Entry 5LZR (X-ray diffraction, 4.00 A resolution); this record covers chains A and B.

== Chain A (and B) ==
Protein: K(+)-stimulated pyrophosphate-energized sodium pump
Organism: Thermotoga maritima MSB8
Notes: EC 3.6.1.1; chain B of this document is another copy of the same molecule, construct and numbering; everything in this record applies to it too
UniProtKB: Q9S5X0 (HPPA_THEMA); residue numbers follow UniProt; this construct covers 2-726
Chain sequence (735 residues; each row starts with the number of its first residue; numbers below 1 keep their minus sign (Met-8 is residue -8)):
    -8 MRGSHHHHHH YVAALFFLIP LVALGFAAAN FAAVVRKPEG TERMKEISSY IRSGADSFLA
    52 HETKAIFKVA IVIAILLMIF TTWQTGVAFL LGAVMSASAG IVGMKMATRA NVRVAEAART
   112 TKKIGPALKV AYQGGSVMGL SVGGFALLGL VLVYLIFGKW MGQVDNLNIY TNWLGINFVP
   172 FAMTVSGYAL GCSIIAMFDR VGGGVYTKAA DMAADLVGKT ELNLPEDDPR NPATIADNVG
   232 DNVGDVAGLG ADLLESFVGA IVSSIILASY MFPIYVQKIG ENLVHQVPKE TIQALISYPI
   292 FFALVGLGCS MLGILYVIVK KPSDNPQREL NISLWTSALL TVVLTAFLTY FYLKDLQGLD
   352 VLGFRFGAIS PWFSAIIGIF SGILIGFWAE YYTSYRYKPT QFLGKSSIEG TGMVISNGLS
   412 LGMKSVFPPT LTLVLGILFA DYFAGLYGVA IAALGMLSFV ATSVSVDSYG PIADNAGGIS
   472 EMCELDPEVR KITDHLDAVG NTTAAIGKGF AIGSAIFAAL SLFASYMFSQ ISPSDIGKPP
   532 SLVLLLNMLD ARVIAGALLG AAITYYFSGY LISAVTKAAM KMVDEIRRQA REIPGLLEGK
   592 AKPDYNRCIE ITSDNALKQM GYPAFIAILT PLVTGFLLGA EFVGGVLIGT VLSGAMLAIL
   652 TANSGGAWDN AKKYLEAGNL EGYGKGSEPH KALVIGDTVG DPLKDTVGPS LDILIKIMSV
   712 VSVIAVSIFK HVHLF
Not modelled in the structure: -8 to 1, 157-159, 211-221, 475-476, 577-595 (chain B: -8 to 1, 114, 209-220, 584-598)
Sequence notes: initiating methionine (-8); expression tag (-7 to 1); engineered mutation Leu353 (Val in Q9S5X0), Gly395 (Ser in Q9S5X0)
Residues lining bound ligands: tungstate(VI)ion (WO4): Asp660, Lys664, Asp688
Curated features (UniProtKB/Swiss-Prot):
  - binding site (substrate): Lys199, Lys695
  - binding site (Mg(2+)): Asp202, Asp206, Asn229, Asp232, Asp465
  - binding site (Ca(2+)): Asp660, Asp688, Asp692
  - site: Arg191 (Important for ion transport), Asp236 (Important for ion transport), Asp243 (Important for ion transport), Ala495 (Determinant of potassium dependence), Asp696 (Important for ion transport), Lys707 (Important for ion transport)
  - mutagenesis: Asp190 (D190A: No change in activity), Asp703 (D703N: Silences the K(+)-independent activating Na(+)-binding site)

== Interface between chain A and chain B ==
Residue-residue contacts (105; chain A residue first):
  Thr402(A) with Ile686(B)
  Gly403(A) with Ile686(B); Val690(B)
  Met404(A) with Met203(B), hydrophobic
  Ile406(A) with Val690(B), hydrophobic
  Ser407(A) with Ile563(B); Val690(B)
  Leu410(A) with Leu694(B), hydrophobic
  Ser411(A) with Gly560(B); Ile563(B); Ser564(B), hydrogen bond
  Met414(A) with Tyr556(B); Tyr557(B); Ser559(B); Gly560(B); Ile563(B), hydrophobic
  Lys415(A) with Tyr557(B); Gly560(B); Tyr561(B); Ser564(B), hydrogen bond
  Val417(A) with Ala553(B), hydrophobic
  Phe418(A) with Leu550(B), hydrophobic; Ile554(B), hydrophobic
  Thr421(A) with Leu549(B); Ala553(B)
  Leu422(A) with Leu550(B), hydrophobic
  Val425(A) with Ala546(B); Leu550(B), hydrophobic; Phe633(B), hydrophobic
  Leu429(A) with Ala546(B), hydrophobic; Leu629(B), hydrophobic
  Asp432(A) with Ala542(B)
  Leu437(A) with Leu540(B), hydrophobic
  Leu511(A) with Ile545(B), hydrophobic; Leu549(B), hydrophobic
  Phe514(A) with Met539(B)
  Ala515(A) with Leu540(B), hydrophobic
  Met518(A) with Leu540(B), hydrophobic
  Leu535(A) with Leu540(B), hydrophobic
  Leu536(A) with Leu536(B), hydrophobic; Asn538(B)
  Leu537(A) with Leu537(B); Asn538(B); Met539(B), hydrogen bond (backbone-backbone)
  Asn538(A) with Leu535(B), hydrogen bond (side chain-backbone); Leu536(B); Leu537(B), hydrogen bond (side chain-backbone)
  Met539(A) with Phe514(B); Leu537(B), hydrogen bond (backbone-backbone); Met539(B), hydrophobic; Ile639(B), hydrophobic
  Leu540(A) with Leu437(B), hydrophobic; Ala515(B), hydrophobic; Met518(B), hydrophobic; Phe519(B), hydrophobic; Leu535(B), hydrophobic
  Ala542(A) with Asp432(B)
  Ile545(A) with Leu511(B), hydrophobic; Phe514(B), hydrophobic
  Ala546(A) with Val425(B)
  Ala548(A) with Leu643(B)
  Leu549(A) with Thr421(B); Leu511(B), hydrophobic; Leu643(B), hydrophobic; Met647(B), hydrophobic
  Ala552(A) with Met647(B), hydrophobic
  Ala553(A) with Val417(B), hydrophobic; Thr421(B); Met647(B), hydrogen bond (backbone-side chain)
  Ile554(A) with Phe418(B), hydrophobic
  Tyr556(A) with Met414(B); Tyr556(B), hydrogen bond; Met647(B), hydrophobic; Leu648(B); Leu651(B), hydrophobic
  Tyr557(A) with Met414(B); Lys415(B); Phe418(B), hydrophobic
  Ser559(A) with Met414(B)
  Gly560(A) with Ser411(B), hydrogen bond (backbone-side chain); Met414(B); Lys415(B)
  Tyr561(A) with Lys415(B)
  Ile563(A) with Ser407(B); Ser411(B); Met414(B), hydrophobic
  Ser564(A) with Ser411(B); Lys415(B), hydrogen bond
  Thr567(A) with Met404(B)
  Met571(A) with Glu400(B)
  Ile639(A) with Met539(B), hydrophobic
  Leu643(A) with Ala548(B); Leu549(B), hydrophobic; Leu643(B), hydrophobic
  Met647(A) with Leu549(B), hydrophobic; Ala552(B), hydrophobic; Ala553(B); Tyr556(B), hydrophobic
  Leu648(A) with Tyr556(B)
  Leu651(A) with Tyr556(B), hydrophobic
  Ile686(A) with Thr402(B)
  Thr689(A) with Gly403(B)
  Val690(A) with Gly403(B); Ile406(B), hydrophobic; Ser407(B)
Also at the interface, not in a pair above, chain A (65 interface residues in all): Asn408, Ile428, Ile507, Phe519, Arg543, Leu550, Leu629, Phe633, Ser644, Ala646, Glu679, Pro693, Leu694
Also at the interface, not in a pair above, chain B (64 interface residues in all): Asn408, Leu410, Leu422, Ile428, Leu429, Asp541, Arg543, Thr567, Gly640, Ala646, Lys682

== Summary ==
65 residues of chain A face 64 of chain B across their interface; the contacts include 10 hydrogen bonds.
Polar contacts include Ser411(A)-Ser564(B), Lys415(A)-Ser564(B) and Asn538(A)-Leu535(B). Chain A binds
tungstate(VI)ion.
Both chains are K(+)-stimulated pyrophosphate-energized sodium pump (Thermotoga maritima MSB8). Entry 5LZR
(Crystal structure of Thermotoga maritima sodium pumping membrane integral pyrophosphatase in complex with
tungstate and magnesium) was determined by X-ray diffraction (same publication as 5GPJ and 5LZQ).
